2ZMX - chains A and B; structure by X-ray diffraction, 1.33 A resolution.

# Chain A
Protein: Tyrosinase
Organism: Streptomyces castaneoglobisporus
Notes: EC 1.14.18.1
UniProtKB: Q83WS2 (Q83WS2_9ACTO); residue numbers follow UniProt; this construct covers 1-273
Chain sequence (281 residues; each row starts with the number of its first residue):
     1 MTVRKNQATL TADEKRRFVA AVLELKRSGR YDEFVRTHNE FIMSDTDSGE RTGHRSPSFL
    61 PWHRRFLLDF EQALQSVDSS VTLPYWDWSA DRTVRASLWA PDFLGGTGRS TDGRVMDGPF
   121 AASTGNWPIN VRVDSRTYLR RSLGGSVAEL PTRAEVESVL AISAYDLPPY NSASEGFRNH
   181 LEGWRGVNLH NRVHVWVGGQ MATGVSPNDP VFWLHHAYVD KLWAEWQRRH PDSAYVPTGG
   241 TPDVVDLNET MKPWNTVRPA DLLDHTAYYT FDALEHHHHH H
Unresolved in the structure: 1, 279-281
Construct notes: expression tag (274-281)
Ion coordination: Cu ion site 1: H38, H54, H63; Cu ion site 2: H190, H194, H216; Cu ion site 3 near H277 (its only coordinating residue here)

# Chain B
Protein: Caddie
Organism: Streptomyces castaneoglobisporus
Chain sequence (134 residues; row label = number of the first residue in the row):
     1 MPEITRRRAL TAAAAVAATA SAAVTLAAPA ASAAGHHEPA APESFDEVYK GRRIQGRPAR
    61 GAAHHHEHGG GYEVFVDGVQ LHVMRNADGS WISVVSHYDP VPTPRAAARA AVDELQGAPL
   121 LPFPANLEHH HHHH
Unresolved in the structure: 1-39, 60-65, 123-134
Ion coordination: Cu ion: E67, H68, H82

# How chain A and chain B interact
Contacting residue pairs (60; chain A residue first):
  H38(A) - Y98(B)
  N39(A) - V94(B)
  E40(A) - H66(B)  salt bridge
  I42(A) - M84(B)
  I42(A) - H97(B)
  I42(A) - Y98(B)
  M43(A) - H66(B)
  M43(A) - E67(B)
  M43(A) - H68(B)  hydrogen bond (backbone-backbone)
  M43(A) - H82(B)
  M43(A) - M84(B)
  M43(A) - V94(B)  hydrophobic
  S44(A) - H66(B)  hydrogen bond (side chain-backbone)
  S44(A) - E67(B)
  S44(A) - H68(B)
  D45(A) - M84(B)
  T46(A) - H68(B)
  D47(A) - N86(B)
  D47(A) - A87(B)  hydrogen bond (side chain-backbone)
  R55(A) - M84(B)
  R55(A) - N86(B)  hydrogen bond
  R55(A) - I92(B)
  T111(A) - Q116(B)
  D112(A) - Q116(B)
  R132(A) - L121(B)
  V133(A) - V94(B)  hydrophobic
  V133(A) - V95(B)  hydrophobic
  V133(A) - L120(B)
  V133(A) - L121(B)  hydrogen bond (backbone-backbone)
  D134(A) - E114(B)
  D134(A) - L115(B)
  D134(A) - P119(B)
  D134(A) - L121(B)
  S135(A) - A118(B)
  S135(A) - P119(B)  hydrogen bond (backbone-backbone)
  R136(A) - E114(B)  salt bridge
  R136(A) - L115(B)  hydrogen bond (side chain-backbone)
  R136(A) - Q116(B)
  R136(A) - A118(B)
  R140(A) - E114(B)  salt bridge
  S172(A) - A87(B)
  A173(A) - A87(B)  hydrophobic
  W184(A) - H97(B)
  W184(A) - P100(B)  hydrophobic
  R185(A) - D88(B)  salt bridge
  H190(A) - Y98(B)
  N191(A) - Y98(B)
  H194(A) - Y98(B)
  V195(A) - Y98(B)
  M201(A) - Y98(B)
  A202(A) - V95(B)
  A202(A) - S96(B)
  A202(A) - H97(B)  hydrogen bond (backbone-backbone)
  A202(A) - Y98(B)
  T203(A) - V94(B)
  T203(A) - V95(B)
  T203(A) - Y98(B)
  T203(A) - E114(B)
  G204(A) - V94(B)  hydrogen bond (backbone-backbone)
  S206(A) - Y98(B)  hydrogen bond
Interface residues without a listed pair, chain A (35 interface residues in all): S110, G113, N171, G199
Interface residues without a listed pair, chain B (23 interface residues in all): D99

# Summary
Chain A and chain B form an interface of 35 and 23 residues respectively, with 10 hydrogen bonds and 4 salt
bridges. Among the polar pairs are E40(A)-H66(B), R136(A)-E114(B) and R140(A)-E114(B). H38(A), H54(A) and
H63(A) coordinate Cu ion site 1.
Chain A is Tyrosinase and chain B is Caddie, both from Streptomyces castaneoglobisporus; the structure,
Crystal structure of the met1-form of the copper-bound tyrosinase in complex with a caddie protein from ...,
was determined by X-ray diffraction (same publication as 1WX2, 1WX4, 1WX5, 1WXC, 2AHK and 2AHL).
